Entry 5ZIX (X-ray diffraction, 2.57 A resolution); this record covers chain A.

Chain A:
Molecule: Probable 2-dehydropantoate 2-reductase
Organism: Pseudomonas aeruginosa PAO1
Notes: EC 1.1.1.169
UniProtKB: Q9HW09 (PANE_PSEAE); residues 1-303 here = UniProt positions 1-303
Chain sequence (303 residues; row label = number of the first residue in the row):
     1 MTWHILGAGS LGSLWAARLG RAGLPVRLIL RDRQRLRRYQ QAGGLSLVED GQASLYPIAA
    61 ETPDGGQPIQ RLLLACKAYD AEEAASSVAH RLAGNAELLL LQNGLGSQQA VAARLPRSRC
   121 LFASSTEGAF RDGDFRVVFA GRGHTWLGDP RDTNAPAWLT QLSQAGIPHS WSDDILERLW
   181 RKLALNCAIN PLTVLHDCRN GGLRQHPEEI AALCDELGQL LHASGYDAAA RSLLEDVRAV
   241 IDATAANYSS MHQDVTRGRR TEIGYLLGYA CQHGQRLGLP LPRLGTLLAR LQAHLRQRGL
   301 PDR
Ligand contacts: NADP (NAP; NADP nicotinamide-adenine-dinucleotide phosphate): Leu6, Gly7, Ala8, Gly9, Ser10, Leu11, Arg31, Arg35, Ala75, Cys76, Lys77, Ala78, Asp80, Glu83, Ala84, Leu101, Gln102, Asn103, Ser125, Glu127, Gly128, Ala129, Arg131, Lys182, Glu262
UniProt features mapped onto this chain:
  - active site: Lys182 (Proton donor)
  - binding site (NADP(+)): Gly7 to Gly12, Arg35, Asn103, Ala129, Arg131, Glu262
  - binding site (substrate): Asn103, Asn186, Asn190, Asn200, Ser250

Summary:
Bound to chain A: NADP. Curated annotation (UniProt) lists active-site residue Lys182, 11 NADP+-binding
residues and 5 substrate-binding residues.
Chain A is Probable 2-dehydropantoate 2-reductase (Pseudomonas aeruginosa PAO1); the structure, Crystal
structure of Ketopantoate reductase from Pseudomonas aeruginosa bound to NADP+, was determined by X-ray
diffraction, deposited together with 5ZIK.
